Entry 7EW2 (electron microscopy, 3.10 A resolution); this record covers chains B and S of the 5 polymer chains in the assembly.

[Chain B]
Protein: Guanine nucleotide-binding protein G(I)/G(S)/G(T) subunit beta-1
From: Homo sapiens
Reference sequence: P62873 (GBB1_HUMAN); residue numbers follow UniProt; this construct covers 2-340
Sequence (356 residues; numbered -15 to 340; the number before each row is that of its first residue; numbers below 1 keep their minus sign (Met-15 is residue -15)):
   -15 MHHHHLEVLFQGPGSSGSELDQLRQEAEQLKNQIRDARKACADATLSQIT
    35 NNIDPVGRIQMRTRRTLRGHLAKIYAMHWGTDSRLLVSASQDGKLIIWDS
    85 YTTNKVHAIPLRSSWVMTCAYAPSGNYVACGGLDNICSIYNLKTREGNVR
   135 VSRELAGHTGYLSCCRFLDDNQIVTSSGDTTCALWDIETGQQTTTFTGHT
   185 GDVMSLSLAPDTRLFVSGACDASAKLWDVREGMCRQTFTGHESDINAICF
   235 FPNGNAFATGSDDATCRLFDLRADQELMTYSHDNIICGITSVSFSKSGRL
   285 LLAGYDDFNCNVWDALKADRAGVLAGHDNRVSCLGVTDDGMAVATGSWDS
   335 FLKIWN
Disordered / not traced: -15 to 0
Differences from the reference sequence: initiating methionine (-15); expression tag (-14 to 1)
Curated features (UniProtKB/Swiss-Prot):
  - modified residue: Ser2 (N-acetylserine), His266 (Phosphohistidine)
  - natural variant: Leu30 (L30F: In MRD42; uncertain significance), Arg52 (R52G: In MRD42), Gly64 (G64V: In MRD42), Asp76 (D76E: In MRD42; D76G: In MRD42), Gly77 (G77S: In MRD42), Lys78 (K78R: In MRD42), Ile80 (I80N: In MRD42; I80T: In MRD42), His91 (H91R: In MRD42; uncertain significance), Ala92 (A92T: In MRD42), Pro94 (P94S: In MRD42), Leu95 (L95P: In MRD42), Arg96 (R96L: In MRD42), 5 further natural variant entries in UniProt

[Chain S]
Protein: scFV16
From: Homo sapiens
Notes: antibody fragment or engineered binder
Sequence (266 residues; numbered 1 to 266; the number before each row is that of its first residue):
     1 DVQLVESGGGLVQPGGSRKLSCSASGFAFSSFGMHWVRQAPEKGLEWVAY
    51 ISSGSGTIYYADTVKGRFTISRDDPKNTLFLQMTSLRSEDTAMYYCVRSI
   101 YYYGSSPFDFWGQGTTLTVSSGGGGSGGGGSGGGGSDIVMTQATSSVPVT
   151 PGESVSISCRSSKSLLHSNGNTYLYWFLQRPGQSPQLLIYRMSNLASGVP
   201 DRFSGSGSGTAFTLTISRLEAEDVGVYYCMQHLEYPLTFGAGTKLELKAA
   251 AENLYFQGHHHHHHHH
Disordered / not traced: 1, 122-135, 248-266
Cystine bridges: Cys159-Cys229

[How chain B and chain S interact]
Residue-residue contacts (12; chain B residue first):
  Asp66(B) with Tyr103(S)
  Arg68(B) with Tyr103(S)
  Leu69(B) with Tyr103(S), hydrophobic
  Asp83(B) with Tyr103(S)
  Arg129(B) with Val2(S); Arg98(S), hydrogen bond (backbone-side chain); Asp109(S), salt bridge; Phe110(S); Ser197(S)
  Glu130(B) with Gly26(S); Phe27(S); Ala28(S), hydrogen bond (backbone-backbone)
Interface residues without a listed pair, chain B (10 interface residues in all): Val90, His91, Gly131, Asn132
Interface residues without a listed pair, chain S (11 interface residues in all): Phe32, Tyr102

[Overview]
10 residues of chain B face 11 of chain S across their interface; the contacts include 2 hydrogen bonds and 1
salt bridge. Among the polar pairs are Arg129(B)-Asp109(S), Arg129(B)-Arg98(S) and Glu130(B)-Ala28(S).
Chain B is Guanine nucleotide-binding protein G(I)/G(S)/G(T) subunit beta-1 and chain S is scFV16, both from
Homo sapiens; the structure, Cryo-EM structure of pFTY720-bound Sphingosine 1-phosphate receptor 3 in complex
with Gi protein, was determined by electron microscopy (same publication as 7EW3 and 7EW4).
